PDB entry 3K7A | X-ray diffraction, 3.80 A resolution | chains A and H of the 11 polymer chains in the assembly

[Chain A]
Protein: DNA-directed RNA polymerase II subunit RPB1
Source organism: Saccharomyces cerevisiae
Notes: EC 2.7.7.6
Reference sequence: P04050 (RPB1_YEAST); residues 1-1733 here = UniProt positions 1-1733
Chain sequence (1733 residues; each row starts with the number of its first residue):
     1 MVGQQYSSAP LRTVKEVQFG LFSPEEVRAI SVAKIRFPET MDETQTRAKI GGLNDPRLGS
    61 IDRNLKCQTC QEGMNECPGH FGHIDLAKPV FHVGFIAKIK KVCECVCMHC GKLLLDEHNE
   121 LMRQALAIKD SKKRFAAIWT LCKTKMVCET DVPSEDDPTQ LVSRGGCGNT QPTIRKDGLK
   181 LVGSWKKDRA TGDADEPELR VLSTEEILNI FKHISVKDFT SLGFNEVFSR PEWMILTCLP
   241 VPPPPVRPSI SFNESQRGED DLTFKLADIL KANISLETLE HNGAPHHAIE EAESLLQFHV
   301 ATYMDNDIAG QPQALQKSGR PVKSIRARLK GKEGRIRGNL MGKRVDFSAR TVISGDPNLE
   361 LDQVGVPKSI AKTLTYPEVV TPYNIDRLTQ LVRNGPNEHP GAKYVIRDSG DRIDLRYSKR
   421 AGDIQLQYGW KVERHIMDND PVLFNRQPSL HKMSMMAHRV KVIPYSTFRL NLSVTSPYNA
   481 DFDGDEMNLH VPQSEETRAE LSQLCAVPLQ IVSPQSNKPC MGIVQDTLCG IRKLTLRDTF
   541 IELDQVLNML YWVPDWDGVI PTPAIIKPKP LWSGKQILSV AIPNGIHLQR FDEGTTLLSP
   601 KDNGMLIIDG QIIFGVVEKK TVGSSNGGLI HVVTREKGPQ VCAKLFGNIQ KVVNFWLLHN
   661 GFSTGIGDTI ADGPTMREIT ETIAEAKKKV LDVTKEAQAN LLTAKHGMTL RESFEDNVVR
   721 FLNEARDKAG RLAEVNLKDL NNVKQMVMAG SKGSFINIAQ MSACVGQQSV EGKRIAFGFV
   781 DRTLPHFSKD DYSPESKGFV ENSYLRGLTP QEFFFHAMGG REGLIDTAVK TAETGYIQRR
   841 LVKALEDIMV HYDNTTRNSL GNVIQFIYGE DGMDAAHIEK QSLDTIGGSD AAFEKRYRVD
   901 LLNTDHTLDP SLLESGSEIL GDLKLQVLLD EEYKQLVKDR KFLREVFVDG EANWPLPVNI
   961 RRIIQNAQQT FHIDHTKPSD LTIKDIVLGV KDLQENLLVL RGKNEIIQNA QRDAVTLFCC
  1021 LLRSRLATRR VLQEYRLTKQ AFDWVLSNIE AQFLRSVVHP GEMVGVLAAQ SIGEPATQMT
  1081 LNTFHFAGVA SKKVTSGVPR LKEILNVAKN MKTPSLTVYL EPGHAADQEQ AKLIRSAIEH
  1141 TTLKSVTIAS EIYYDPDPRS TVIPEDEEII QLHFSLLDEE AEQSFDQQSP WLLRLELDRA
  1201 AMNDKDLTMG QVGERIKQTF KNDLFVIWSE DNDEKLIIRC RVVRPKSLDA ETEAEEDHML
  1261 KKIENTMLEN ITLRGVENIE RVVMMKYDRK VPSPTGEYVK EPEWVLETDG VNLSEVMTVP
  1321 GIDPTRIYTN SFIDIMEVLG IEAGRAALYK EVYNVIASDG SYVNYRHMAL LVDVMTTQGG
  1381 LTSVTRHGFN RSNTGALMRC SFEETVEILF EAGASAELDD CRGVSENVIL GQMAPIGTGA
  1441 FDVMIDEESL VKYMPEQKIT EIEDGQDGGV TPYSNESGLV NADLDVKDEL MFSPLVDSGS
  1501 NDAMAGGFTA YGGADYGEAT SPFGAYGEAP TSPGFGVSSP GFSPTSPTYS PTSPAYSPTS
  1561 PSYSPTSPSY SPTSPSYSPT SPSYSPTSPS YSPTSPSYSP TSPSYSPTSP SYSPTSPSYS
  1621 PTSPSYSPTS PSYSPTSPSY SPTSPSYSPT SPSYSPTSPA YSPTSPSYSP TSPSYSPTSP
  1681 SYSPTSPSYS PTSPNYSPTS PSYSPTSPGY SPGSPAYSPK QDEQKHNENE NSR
Disordered / not traced: 1, 155-160, 1082-1091, 1177-1186, 1244-1253, 1446-1733
Curated features (UniProtKB/Swiss-Prot):
  - region: Pro248 to Asp260 (Lid loop), Asn306 to Lys323 (Rudder loop), Pro810 to Glu822 (Bridging helix)
  - binding site (Zn(2+)): Cys67, Cys70, Cys77, His80, Cys107, Cys110, Cys148, Cys167
  - binding site (Mg(2+)): Asp481, Asp483, Asp485
  - modified residue: Thr1471 (Phosphothreonine)
  - cross-link (Glycyl lysine isopeptide (Lys-Gly)): Lys695 (interchain with G-Cter in ubiquitin), Lys1246 (interchain with G-Cter in ubiquitin), Lys1350 (interchain with G-Cter in ubiquitin)
  - natural variant: Ser1653 to Pro1659 (deletion: In strain: A364A)
  - mutagenesis: Lys1246 (K1246R: Impairs ubiquitination during transcription stress)
Ion coordination: Zn2+ site 1: Cys67, Cys70, Cys77, His80; Zn2+ site 2: Cys110, Cys167

[Chain H]
Protein: DNA-directed RNA polymerases I, II, and III subunit RPABC3
Source organism: Saccharomyces cerevisiae
Reference sequence: P20436 (RPAB3_YEAST); numbering as in UniProt (aligned over 1-146)
Chain sequence (146 residues; row label = number of the first residue in the row):
     1 MSNTLFDDIF QVSEVDPGRY NKVCRIEAAS TTQDQCKLTL DINVELFPVA AQDSLTVTIA
    61 SSLNLEDTPA NDSSATRSWR PPQAGDRSLA DDYDYVMYGT AYKFEEVSKD LIAVYYSFGG
   121 LLMRLEGNYR NLNNLKQENA YLLIRR
Disordered / not traced: 1, 64-75
Curated features (UniProtKB/Swiss-Prot):
  - region: Asp16 to Thr39 (Non-specific ssDNA binding)
  - modified residue: Ser2 (N-acetylserine), Thr68 (Phosphothreonine)

[Interface between chain A and chain H]
Contacting residue pairs (63):
  Arg537(A) - Tyr20(H)
  Arg537(A) - Val23(H)
  Arg537(A) - Arg25(H)
  Arg537(A) - Asp41(H)  salt bridge
  Arg537(A) - Gly120(H)  hydrogen bond (side chain-backbone)
  Arg537(A) - Leu122(H)
  Asp538(A) - Tyr20(H)
  Asp538(A) - Asn21(H)  hydrogen bond (side chain-backbone)
  Asp538(A) - Lys22(H)  hydrogen bond (side chain-backbone)
  Phe540(A) - Val23(H)  hydrophobic
  Phe540(A) - Asn43(H)
  Phe540(A) - Leu121(H)  hydrophobic
  Leu543(A) - Trp79(H)  hydrophobic
  Val559(A) - Arg77(H)
  Val559(A) - Ser78(H)
  Ile560(A) - Ser78(H)
  Ile560(A) - Trp79(H)  hydrogen bond (backbone-backbone)
  Thr562(A) - Trp79(H)
  Thr562(A) - Tyr98(H)
  Pro563(A) - Trp79(H)
  Pro563(A) - Tyr98(H)
  Ala564(A) - Met97(H)
  Ala564(A) - Tyr98(H)  hydrogen bond (backbone-backbone)
  Ala564(A) - Phe118(H)
  Ile565(A) - Val96(H)
  Ile566(A) - Val96(H)  hydrogen bond (backbone-backbone)
  Ile566(A) - Met97(H)
  Ile566(A) - Tyr98(H)  hydrophobic
  Ile566(A) - Tyr141(H)  hydrophobic
  Lys567(A) - Asn43(H)  hydrogen bond (side chain-backbone)
  Lys567(A) - Leu46(H)
  Lys567(A) - Phe47(H)
  Lys567(A) - Asp94(H)
  Lys567(A) - Tyr95(H)
  Lys567(A) - Val96(H)  hydrogen bond (backbone-backbone)
  Pro568(A) - Asp94(H)
  Pro570(A) - Trp79(H)  hydrophobic
  Leu571(A) - Leu46(H)  hydrophobic
  Trp572(A) - Trp79(H)  hydrophobic
  Ser573(A) - Gly119(H)  hydrogen bond (side chain-backbone)
  Lys575(A) - Gly119(H)
  Lys575(A) - Gly120(H)
  Gln576(A) - Gly119(H)
  Leu597(A) - Tyr102(H)  hydrogen bond (backbone-side chain)
  Leu597(A) - Lys103(H)
  Leu597(A) - Glu105(H)
  Leu597(A) - Tyr115(H)
  Leu598(A) - Arg25(H)  hydrogen bond (backbone-side chain)
  Leu598(A) - Leu122(H)  hydrophobic
  Leu598(A) - Arg124(H)
  Ser599(A) - Arg25(H)
  Pro600(A) - Arg25(H)
  Asp602(A) - Tyr20(H)
  Leu606(A) - Tyr102(H)  hydrophobic
  Ile613(A) - Tyr102(H)  hydrophobic
  Ile613(A) - Ser117(H)  hydrogen bond (backbone-side chain)
  Ile613(A) - Gly120(H)
  Phe614(A) - Leu122(H)  hydrophobic
  Lys738(A) - Arg19(H)
  Asp739(A) - Arg19(H)
  Leu740(A) - Arg19(H)
  Asp974(A) - Lys136(H)  salt bridge
  Thr976(A) - Lys136(H)
Other interface residues (no listed pair), chain A (36 interface residues in all): Gly558, Pro561, Lys601, Leu737
Other interface residues (no listed pair), chain H (32 interface residues in all): Thr39

[Summary]
The interface between chain A and chain H involves 36 residues on one side and 32 on the other; the contacts
include 12 hydrogen bonds and 2 salt bridges. Among the polar pairs are Arg537(A)-Asp41(H),
Asp974(A)-Lys136(H) and Arg537(A)-Gly120(H).
Here chain A is DNA-directed RNA polymerase II subunit RPB1 and chain H is DNA-directed RNA polymerases I, II,
and III subunit RPABC3, both from Saccharomyces cerevisiae. Entry 3K7A (Crystal Structure of an RNA polymerase
II-TFIIB complex) was determined by X-ray diffraction.
